Entry 6O7E (electron microscopy, 3.20 A resolution); this record covers chains C and G of the 8 polymer chains in the assembly.

# Chain C
Name: Csm3
From: Thermococcus onnurineus (strain NA1)
UniProtKB: B6YWC0 (B6YWC0_THEON); numbering as in UniProt (aligned over 1-290)
Amino-acid sequence (291 residues; row label = number of the first residue in the row; numbering starts at 0):
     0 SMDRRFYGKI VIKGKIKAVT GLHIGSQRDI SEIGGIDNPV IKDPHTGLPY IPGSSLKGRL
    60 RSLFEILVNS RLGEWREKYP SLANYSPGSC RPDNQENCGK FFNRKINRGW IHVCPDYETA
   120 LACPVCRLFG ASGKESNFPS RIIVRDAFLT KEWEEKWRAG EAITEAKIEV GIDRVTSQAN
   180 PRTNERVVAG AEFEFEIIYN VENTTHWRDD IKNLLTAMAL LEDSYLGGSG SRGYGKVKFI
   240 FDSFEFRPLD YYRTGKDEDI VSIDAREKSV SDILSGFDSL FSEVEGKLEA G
Disordered / not traced: 0-3, 28-33, 288-290
Construct notes: expression tag (0)
Metal / ion sites: Zn2+: His111, Cys113, Cys122, Cys125

# Chain G
Molecule: 38-nt RNA strand
Sequence (38 nucleotides; each row starts with the number of its first residue; numbers below 1 keep their minus sign (G-8 is residue -8)):
    -8 GUGGAAAGGC GGGCAGAGGC GGUUUGCGUA UUGGGCGC
Disordered / not traced: 19-29

# Chain C / chain G interface
Contacting residue pairs (56):
  Ile23(C) with C1(G), phosphate contact
  Gly24(C) with G0(G), hydrogen bond to the sugar; C1(G), hydrogen bond to the phosphate
  Ser25(C) with G0(G), base contact
  Gln26(C) with G0(G), base contact
  Ser53(C) with G-1(G), sugar contact; G0(G), hydrogen bond to the phosphate
  Ser54(C) with G-1(G), phosphate contact; G0(G), hydrogen bond to the phosphate
  Lys56(C) with A-2(G), salt bridge to the phosphate
  Gly57(C) with G-1(G), base contact
  Arg58(C) with G-1(G), hydrogen bond to the base
  Arg60(C) with A-3(G), hydrogen bond to the phosphate; A-2(G), salt bridge to the phosphate
  Ser61(C) with G-1(G), base contact
  Ile105(C) with A-2(G), base contact
  Ile110(C) with G-1(G), phosphate contact
  Val112(C) with A-3(G), sugar contact
  Phe128(C) with A-3(G), sugar contact; A-2(G), phosphate contact
  Gly129(C) with A-3(G), sugar contact
  Ala130(C) with A-4(G), hydrogen bond to the sugar; A-3(G), sugar contact
  Ser131(C) with A-4(G), hydrogen bond to the base; A-3(G), base contact
  Asn136(C) with G-5(G), hydrogen bond to the base; A-4(G), hydrogen bond to the base
  Phe137(C) with A-4(G), hydrogen bond to the sugar
  Pro138(C) with A-4(G), phosphate contact
  Ser139(C) with A-3(G), hydrogen bond to the phosphate
  Lys166(C) with A6(G), salt bridge to the phosphate
  Ile167(C) with A6(G), base contact
  Glu168(C) with A6(G), phosphate contact
  Val169(C) with G4(G), hydrogen bond to the sugar; C5(G), sugar contact; A6(G), sugar contact
  Gly170(C) with G4(G), phosphate contact; C5(G), phosphate contact
  Ile171(C) with C5(G), hydrogen bond to the phosphate; G7(G), sugar contact
  Arg173(C) with C5(G), salt bridge to the phosphate
  Ser176(C) with A8(G), sugar contact
  Ala178(C) with G7(G), base contact
  Pro180(C) with A6(G), base contact
  Arg181(C) with G4(G), hydrogen bond to the sugar
  Tyr224(C) with G-1(G), base contact; G2(G), hydrogen bond to the phosphate
  Gly226(C) with G-1(G), base contact; C1(G), phosphate contact
  Gly227(C) with C1(G), hydrogen bond to the phosphate; G2(G), phosphate contact
  Ser228(C) with G2(G), phosphate contact; G3(G), phosphate contact
  Ser230(C) with G3(G), phosphate contact
  Arg231(C) with G3(G), salt bridge to the phosphate; G4(G), salt bridge to the phosphate
Interface residues without a listed pair, chain C (42 interface residues in all): His22, Pro51, Leu225

# Overview
The interface between chain C and chain G involves 42 residues on one side and 14 on the other, with 17
hydrogen bonds and 6 salt bridges. Polar contacts include Arg58(C)-G-1(G), Ser131(C)-A-4(G) and
Asn136(C)-G-5(G). His111(C), Cys113(C), Cys122(C) and Cys125(C) form the Zn2+ site.
Chain C is Csm3 (Thermococcus onnurineus (strain NA1)) and chain G is a 38-nt RNA strand; the structure,
Cryo-EM structure of Csm-crRNA-target RNA ternary complex in complex with AMPPNP in type III-A CRISPR-Cas
system, was determined by electron microscopy together with 6O73, 6O74, 6O75, 6O78, 6O79, 6O7B and 3 further
entries from the same study.
